PDB entry 7RHK | electron microscopy, 3.27 A resolution | chains C and B of the 4 polymer chains in the assembly

Chain C:
Name: cGMP-gated cation channel alpha-1
Organism: Homo sapiens
Reference sequence: P29973 (CNGA1_HUMAN); numbering as in UniProt (aligned over 144-690)
Sequence (560 residues; numbered 131 to 690; the number before each row is that of its first residue):
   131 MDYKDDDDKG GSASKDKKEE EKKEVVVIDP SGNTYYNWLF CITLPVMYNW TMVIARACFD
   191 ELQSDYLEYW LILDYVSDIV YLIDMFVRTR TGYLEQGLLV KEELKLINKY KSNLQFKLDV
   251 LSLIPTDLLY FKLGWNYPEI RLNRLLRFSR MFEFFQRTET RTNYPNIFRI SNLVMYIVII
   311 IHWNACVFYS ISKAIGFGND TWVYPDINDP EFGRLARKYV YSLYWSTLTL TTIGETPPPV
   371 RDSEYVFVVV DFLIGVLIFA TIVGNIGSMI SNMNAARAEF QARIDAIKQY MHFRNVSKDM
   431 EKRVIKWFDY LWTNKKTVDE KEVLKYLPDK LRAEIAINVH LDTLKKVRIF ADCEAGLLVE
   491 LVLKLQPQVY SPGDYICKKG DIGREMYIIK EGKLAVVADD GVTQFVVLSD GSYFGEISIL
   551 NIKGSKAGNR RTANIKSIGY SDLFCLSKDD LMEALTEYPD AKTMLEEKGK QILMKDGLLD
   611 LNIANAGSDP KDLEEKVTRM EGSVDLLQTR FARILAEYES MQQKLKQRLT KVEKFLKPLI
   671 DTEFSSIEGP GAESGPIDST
Unresolved in the structure: 131-155, 606-690
Construct notes: expression tag (131-143)
Residues lining bound ligands:
  - 5H0 ((2R,3R)-5-[2-(dimethylamino)ethyl]-2-(4-methoxyphenyl)-4-oxo-2,3,4,5-tetrahydro-1,5-benzothiazepin-3-yl acetate): Thr361, Ile363, Val386, Phe389
  - cyclic guanosine monophosphate (PCG): Val526, Phe535, Val536, Phe544, Gly545, Ile547, Ser548, Arg560, Arg561, Thr562, Ala563, Ile565
What the authors report for this chain:
  - binding site for 5H0: Phe389

Chain B:
Name: Cyclic nucleotide-gated cation channel beta-1
Organism: Homo sapiens
Reference sequence: Q14028 (CNGB1_HUMAN); residues 454-1251 here = UniProt positions 454-1251
Sequence (810 residues; row label = number of the first residue in the row):
   442 MDYKDDDDKG GSASSGVPAT KQHPEVQVED TDADSCPLMA EENPPSTVLP PPSPAKSDTL
   502 IVPSSASGTH RKKLPSEDDE AEELKALSPA ESPVVAWSDP TTPKDTDGQD RAASTASTNS
   562 AIINDRLQEL VKLFKERTEK VKEKLIDPDV TSDEESPKPS PAKKAPEPAP DTKPAEAEPV
   622 EEEHYCDMLC CKFKHRPWKK YQFPQSIDPL TNLMYVLWLF FVVMAWNWNC WLIPVRWAFP
   682 YQTPDNIHHW LLMDYLCDLI YFLDITVFQT RLQFVRGGDI ITDKKDMRNN YLKSRRFKMD
   742 LLSLLPLDFL YLKVGVNPLL RLPRCLKYMA FFEFNSRLES ILSKAYVYRV IRTTAYLLYS
   802 LHLNSCLYYW ASAYQGLGST HWVYDGVGNS YIRCYYFAVK TLITIGGLPD PKTLFEIVFQ
   862 LLNYFTGVFA FSVMIGQMRD VVGAATAGQT YYRSCMDSTV KYMNFYKIPK SVQNRVKTWY
   922 EYTWHSQGML DESELMVQLP DKMRLDLAID VNYNIVSKVA LFQGCDRQMI FDMLKRLRSV
   982 VYLPNDYVCK KGEIGREMYI IQAGQVQVLG GPDGKSVLVT LKAGSVFGEI SLLAVGGGNR
  1042 RTANVVAHGF TNLFILDKKD LNEILVHYPE SQKLLRKKAR RMLRSNNKPK EEKSVLILPP
  1102 RAGTPKLFNA ALAMTGKMGG KGAKGGKLAH LRARLKELAA LEAAAKQQEL VEQAKSSQDV
  1162 KGEEGSAAPD QHTHPKEAAT DPPAPRTPPE PPGSPPSSPP PASLGRPEGE EEGPAEPEEH
  1222 SVRICMSPGP EPGEQILSVK MPEEREEKAE
Unresolved in the structure: 442-644, 749-756, 816-829, 1085-1251
Construct notes: expression tag (442-453)
Residues lining bound ligands:
  - 5H0 ((2R,3R)-5-[2-(dimethylamino)ethyl]-2-(4-methoxyphenyl)-4-oxo-2,3,4,5-tetrahydro-1,5-benzothiazepin-3-yl acetate): Leu843, Ile844, Phe872, Ile876
  - cyclic guanosine monophosphate (PCG): Cys990, Val1009, Leu1019, Val1020, Leu1022, Phe1028, Gly1029, Ile1031, Ser1032, Asn1040, Arg1041, Arg1042, Thr1043, Ala1044, Val1046
What the authors report for this chain:
  - mutagenesis - G848E (Kd 5.7 uM): increased binding to Ca2+

Chain C / chain B interface:
Pairs across the interface (101):
  Val304(C) - Phe866(B)  hydrophobic
  Ile307(C) - Phe866(B)  hydrophobic
  Val308(C) - Phe866(B)  hydrophobic
  Arg347(C) - Lys853(B)
  Tyr349(C) - Leu855(B)  hydrophobic
  Val350(C) - Pro852(B)
  Val350(C) - Thr854(B)
  Val350(C) - Leu855(B)
  Leu353(C) - Ile858(B)  hydrophobic
  Tyr354(C) - Ile846(B)
  Tyr354(C) - Leu849(B)
  Tyr354(C) - Asp851(B)  hydrogen bond
  Tyr354(C) - Pro852(B)
  Tyr354(C) - Ile858(B)  hydrophobic
  Tyr354(C) - Gln861(B)
  Thr357(C) - Ile846(B)
  Thr357(C) - Leu862(B)
  Leu358(C) - Ile846(B)  hydrophobic
  Leu358(C) - Gly847(B)
  Thr361(C) - Ile846(B)
  Thr361(C) - Tyr865(B)
  Thr362(C) - Thr845(B)
  Thr362(C) - Ile846(B)
  Glu365(C) - Thr845(B)
  Glu365(C) - Gly847(B)
  Phe389(C) - Val869(B)  hydrophobic
  Phe389(C) - Phe872(B)  hydrophobic
  Ile392(C) - Val869(B)  hydrophobic
  Val393(C) - Ser873(B)
  Val393(C) - Ile876(B)  hydrophobic
  Ile396(C) - Phe870(B)  hydrophobic
  Ile396(C) - Ser873(B)
  Ile396(C) - Val874(B)
  Gly397(C) - Gly877(B)
  Met399(C) - Phe870(B)  hydrophobic
  Ile400(C) - Val874(B)  hydrophobic
  Ile400(C) - Gln878(B)
  Ile400(C) - Asp881(B)
  Ser401(C) - Asp881(B)
  Asn404(C) - Gln878(B)
  Asn404(C) - Asp881(B)  hydrogen bond
  Arg407(C) - Glu780(B)  salt bridge
  Arg413(C) - Gln939(B)
  Ala416(C) - Met930(B)
  Ala416(C) - Leu936(B)
  Ile417(C) - Leu936(B)  hydrophobic
  Ile417(C) - Leu940(B)  hydrophobic
  Ile417(C) - Leu948(B)  hydrophobic
  Lys418(C) - Ser781(B)
  Gln419(C) - Ser927(B)
  Gln419(C) - Gln928(B)
  Tyr420(C) - Met930(B)  hydrophobic
  Tyr420(C) - Glu933(B)
  Tyr420(C) - Leu936(B)  hydrophobic
  Tyr420(C) - Met937(B)
  Phe423(C) - Ser927(B)
  Phe423(C) - Gln928(B)
  Arg424(C) - Glu933(B)  salt bridge
  Arg424(C) - Val952(B)
  Arg424(C) - Ser980(B)  hydrogen bond
  Arg424(C) - Gln1003(B)  hydrogen bond
  Arg424(C) - Asn1053(B)  hydrogen bond
  Val426(C) - Val952(B)  hydrophobic
  Met430(C) - Asp947(B)
  Met430(C) - Leu948(B)  hydrophobic
  Met430(C) - Asp951(B)
  Arg433(C) - Asp947(B)  salt bridge
  Val434(C) - Met944(B)  hydrophobic
  Lys436(C) - Thr652(B)
  Trp437(C) - Lys943(B)
  Trp437(C) - Met944(B)  hydrophobic
  Phe438(C) - Leu940(B)  hydrophobic
  Phe438(C) - Met944(B)  hydrophobic
  Asp439(C) - Leu651(B)
  Asp439(C) - Arg778(B)  salt bridge
  Asp439(C) - Ser781(B)
  Tyr440(C) - Gly719(B)
  Asn444(C) - Val716(B)
  Gln498(C) - Asp942(B)  hydrogen bond
  Val499(C) - Pro941(B)  hydrophobic
  Tyr500(C) - Lys943(B)
  Asp504(C) - Lys943(B)
  Asp504(C) - Asp947(B)
  Tyr505(C) - Lys943(B)  hydrogen bond (backbone-side chain)
  Lys508(C) - Arg968(B)
  Asp511(C) - Arg968(B)  salt bridge
  Asp511(C) - Gln969(B)
  Ile512(C) - Gln969(B)  hydrogen bond (backbone-side chain)
  Ile512(C) - His1068(B)
  Ile512(C) - Tyr1069(B)  hydrophobic
  Arg514(C) - Gln969(B)
  Arg514(C) - His1068(B)  hydrogen bond (side chain-backbone)
  Arg514(C) - Tyr1069(B)  hydrogen bond
  Glu521(C) - Gly718(B)
  Gly522(C) - Gly718(B)
  Lys523(C) - Asp720(B)
  Arg560(C) - Asp967(B)  salt bridge
  Gly569(C) - Gly719(B)
  Gly569(C) - Ile721(B)
  Tyr570(C) - Gly719(B)  hydrogen bond (backbone-backbone)
  Asp579(C) - His1068(B)
Other interface residues (no listed pair), chain C (65 interface residues in all): Ile300, Ile311, Ala346, Gln411, Met421, Ser427, Gly510, Ile568
Other interface residues (no listed pair), chain B (63 interface residues in all): Ala786, Arg790, Ile844, Gly848, Gly929, Phe1055

Summary:
65 residues of chain C and 63 residues of chain B are in contact; the contacts include 11 hydrogen bonds and 6
salt bridges. Polar pairs include Arg407(C)-Glu780(B), Arg424(C)-Glu933(B) and Arg433(C)-Asp947(B). The paper
reports a binding site for 5H0 at Phe389(C); G848E of chain B increases binding to Ca2+.
Chain C is cGMP-gated cation channel alpha-1 and chain B is Cyclic nucleotide-gated cation channel beta-1,
both from Homo sapiens; the structure, Cryo-EM structure of human rod CNGA1/B1 channel in
L-cis-Diltiazem-trapped closed state, was determined by electron microscopy, deposited together with 7RH9,
7RHG, 7RHH, 7RHI, 7RHJ and 7RHL.
